7OPI - chains A and D of the 4 polymer chains in the assembly; structure by X-ray diffraction, 3.10 A resolution.

[Chain A]
Protein: Splicing factor 3B subunit 3
Source organism: Mus musculus
UniProtKB: chimeric construct of Q921M3, Q15393: residues 1-760 from Q921M3 (SF3B3_MOUSE) positions 1-442 (offset varies); residues 768-1199 from Q15393 positions 768-1199 (same numbers)
Sequence (899 residues; each row starts with the number of its first residue; note: 318 numbers in that range are skipped by the numbering (no residue carries them; nothing is unmodelled there); numbers below 1 keep their minus sign (Gly-9 is residue -9)):
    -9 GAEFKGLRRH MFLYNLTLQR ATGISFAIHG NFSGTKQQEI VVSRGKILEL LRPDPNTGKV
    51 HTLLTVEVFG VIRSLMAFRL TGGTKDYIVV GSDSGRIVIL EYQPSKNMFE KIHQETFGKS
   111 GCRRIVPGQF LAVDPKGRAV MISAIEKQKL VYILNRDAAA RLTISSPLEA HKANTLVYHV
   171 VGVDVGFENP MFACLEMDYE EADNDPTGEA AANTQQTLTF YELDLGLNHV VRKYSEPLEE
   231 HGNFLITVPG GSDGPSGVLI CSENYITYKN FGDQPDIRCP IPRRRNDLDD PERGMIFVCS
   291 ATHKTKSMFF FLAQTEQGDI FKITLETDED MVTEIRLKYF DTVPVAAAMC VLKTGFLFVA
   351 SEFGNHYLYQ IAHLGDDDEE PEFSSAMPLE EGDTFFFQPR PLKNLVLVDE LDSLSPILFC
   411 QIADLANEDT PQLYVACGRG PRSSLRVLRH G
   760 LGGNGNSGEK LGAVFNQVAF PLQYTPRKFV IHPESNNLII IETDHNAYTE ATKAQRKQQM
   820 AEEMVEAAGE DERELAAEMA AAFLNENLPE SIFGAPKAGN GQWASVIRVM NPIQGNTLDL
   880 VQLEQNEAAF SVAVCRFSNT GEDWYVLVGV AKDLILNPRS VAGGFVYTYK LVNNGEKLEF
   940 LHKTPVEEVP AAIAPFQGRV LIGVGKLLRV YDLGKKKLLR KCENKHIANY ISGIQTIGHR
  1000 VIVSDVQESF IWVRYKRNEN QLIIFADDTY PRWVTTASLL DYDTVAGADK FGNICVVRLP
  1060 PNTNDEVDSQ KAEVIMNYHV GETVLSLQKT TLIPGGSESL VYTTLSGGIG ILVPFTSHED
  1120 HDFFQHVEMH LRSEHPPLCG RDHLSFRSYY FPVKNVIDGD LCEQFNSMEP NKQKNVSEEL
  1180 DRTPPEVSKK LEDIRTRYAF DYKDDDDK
Unresolved in the structure: -9 to -2, 760-772, 827-831, 1198-1207
Sequence notes: expression tag (-9 to 0, 1200-1207); linker (761-767)
UniProt features mapped onto this chain:
  - region: Glu105 to Gln119 (Interaction with PHF5A, SF3B1 and SF3B5), Asn145 to Tyr168 (Interaction with PHF5A, SF3B1 and SF3B5), Asp193 to His231 (Interaction with SF3B1 and SF3B5), Arg786 to His804 (Interaction with SF3B1 and SF3B5), Thr1028 to Lys1049 (Interaction with SF3B1)
  - site: Gly284 (Interaction with SF3B5), Glu306 (Interaction with SF3B5), Glu352 (Interaction with SF3B5), Arg429 (Interaction with SF3B5), Asn916 (Interaction with SF3B5), Asn988 (Interaction with SF3B1), Lys1171 (Interaction with SF3B1)
  - modified residue: Ser156 (Phosphoserine)

[Chain D]
Protein: PHD finger-like domain-containing protein 5A
Source organism: Homo sapiens
UniProtKB: Q7RTV0 (PHF5A_HUMAN); residue numbers follow UniProt; this construct covers 1-98
Sequence (108 residues; each row starts with the number of its first residue; numbers below 1 keep their minus sign (Gly-9 is residue -9)):
    -9 GPLGSPGSRA MAKHHPDLIF CRKQAGVAIG RLCEKCDGKC VICDSYVRPC TLVRICDECN
    51 YGSYQGRCVI CGGPGVSDAY YCKECTIQEK DRDGCPKIVN LGSSKTDL
Unresolved in the structure: -9 to 5
Sequence notes: expression tag (-9 to 0)
Ion coordination: Zn2+ site 1: Cys11, Cys46, Cys49, Cys85; Zn2+ site 2: Cys23, Cys26, Cys58, Cys61; Zn2+ site 3: Cys30, Cys33, Cys72, Cys75
From the paper describing this entry:
  - mutagenesis - C26H: unchanged growth in response to PB
  - mutagenesis - K29A, K29R: increased growth in response to SSA/SD6
  - mutagenesis - Y36A: increased growth in response to SSA and SD6

[How chain A and chain D interact]
Residue-residue contacts - 19 pairs, chain A then chain D:
  Gly85(A) with Arg82(D)
  Arg86(A) with Arg82(D)
  Glu105(A) with Arg44(D), salt bridge
  Thr106(A) with Arg82(D)
  Phe107(A) with Gln14(D)
  Gly108(A) with Arg82(D), hydrogen bond (backbone-side chain)
  Lys109(A) with Glu79(D), hydrogen bond (side chain-backbone); Arg82(D); Asp83(D), salt bridge
  Ser110(A) with Glu79(D), hydrogen bond
  Ile154(A) with Val17(D)
  Ser155(A) with Val17(D)
  Ser156(A) with Gly16(D); Val17(D), hydrogen bond (side chain-backbone); Asp47(D), hydrogen bond
  Pro157(A) with Gln14(D); Ala15(D); Gly16(D)
  Glu159(A) with Gln14(D)
Other interface residues (no listed pair), chain A (17 interface residues in all): Arg113, Leu140, Gly1139, Ser1144
Other interface residues (no listed pair), chain D (11 interface residues in all): Gln78, Asp81

[Summary]
17 residues of chain A and 11 residues of chain D are in contact, with 5 hydrogen bonds and 2 salt bridges.
Polar contacts include Glu105(A)-Arg44(D), Lys109(A)-Asp83(D) and Gly108(A)-Arg82(D). The paper reports that
K29A and K29R of chain D increase growth in response to SSA/SD6; Y36A of chain D increases growth in response
to SSA and SD6.
Chain A is Splicing factor 3B subunit 3 (Mus musculus) and chain D is PHD finger-like domain-containing
protein 5A (Homo sapiens); the structure, Structure of a minimal SF3B core in complex with the inactive
modulator spliceostatin E (form I), was determined by X-ray diffraction (same publication as 7B0I, 7B91, 7B92,
7B9C, 7OMF and 7ONB).
